Entry 2QRD (X-ray diffraction, 2.41 A resolution); this record covers chains A and B of the 3 polymer chains in the assembly.

[Chain A]
Molecule: SNF1-like protein kinase ssp2
Organism: Schizosaccharomyces pombe
Notes: EC 2.7.11.1; fragment: C-terminal residues:440-576
UniProt: O74536 (SNF1_SCHPO); residue numbers follow UniProt; this construct covers 440-576
Sequence (137 residues; row label = number of the first residue in the row):
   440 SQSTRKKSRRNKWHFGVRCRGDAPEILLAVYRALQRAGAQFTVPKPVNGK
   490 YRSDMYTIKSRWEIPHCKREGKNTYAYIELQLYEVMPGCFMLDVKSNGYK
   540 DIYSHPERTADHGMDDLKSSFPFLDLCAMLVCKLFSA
Not modelled in the structure: 440-449, 544-556
Curated features (UniProtKB/Swiss-Prot):
  - modified residue: Ser442 (Phosphoserine)

[Chain B]
Molecule: SPCC1919.03c protein
Organism: Schizosaccharomyces pombe
Notes: fragment: C-terminal residues:203-298
UniProt: P78789 (P78789_SCHPO); residues 203-298 here = UniProt positions 203-298
Sequence (97 residues; numbered 202 to 298; the number before each row is that of its first residue):
   202 MSESEQYSTEIPAFLTSNTLQELKLPKPPSLPPHLEKCILNSNTAYKEDQ
   252 SVLPNPNHVLLNHLAAANTQLGVLALSATTRYHRKYVTTAMFKNFDV
Not modelled in the structure: 202-204, 220-221, 298
Differences from the reference sequence: expression tag (202)
Ligand contacts: ADP (adenosine-5'-diphosphate): Asp250, Gln251, Ser252
Curated features (UniProtKB/Swiss-Prot):
  - binding site (ADP): Asp250 to Ser252

[How chain A and chain B interact]
Pairs across the interface - 100 pairs, chain A then chain B:
  Asn450(A) with Asn269(B); Gln271(B), hydrogen bond
  Lys451(A) with Asn242(B)
  Trp452(A) with Cys239(B), hydrophobic; Leu241(B); Asn242(B), hydrogen bond (backbone-side chain); Ala267(B); Ala268(B), hydrophobic; Ala276(B), hydrophobic; Leu277(B); Ser278(B)
  His453(A) with Ala266(B); Ala267(B), hydrogen bond (backbone-backbone)
  Phe454(A) with Leu236(B); Lys238(B); Leu261(B), hydrophobic; His264(B); Leu265(B)
  Gly455(A) with Leu265(B), hydrogen bond (backbone-backbone); Ala267(B)
  Ala462(A) with Pro229(B)
  Pro463(A) with Leu216(B); Leu226(B), hydrophobic
  Leu467(A) with Ile212(B), hydrophobic; Leu216(B); Thr217(B)
  Tyr470(A) with Pro213(B); Leu216(B), hydrophobic
  Arg471(A) with Ile212(B)
  Gln474(A) with Thr210(B); Ile212(B)
  Gln479(A) with Tyr208(B); Ser209(B)
  Phe480(A) with Gln207(B); Tyr208(B); Ser209(B), hydrogen bond (backbone-backbone); Thr210(B); Glu211(B)
  Thr481(A) with Glu206(B); Gln207(B)
  Val482(A) with Pro213(B), hydrophobic
  Pro483(A) with Pro213(B); Phe215(B), hydrophobic
  Tyr490(A) with Phe215(B); Leu226(B), hydrophobic; Pro227(B)
  Arg491(A) with Pro227(B)
  Ser492(A) with Pro227(B); Lys228(B)
  Met494(A) with Pro227(B), hydrophobic
  Tyr495(A) with Pro227(B), hydrogen bond (side chain-backbone); Lys228(B); Pro229(B)
  Lys498(A) with Glu206(B), salt bridge; Tyr208(B)
  Ser499(A) with Tyr208(B)
  Arg500(A) with Tyr208(B)
  Tyr516(A) with Tyr208(B)
  Gln520(A) with Pro230(B)
  Leu521(A) with Pro229(B); Pro230(B)
  Tyr522(A) with Pro230(B); Ser231(B); Leu232(B), hydrophobic; Pro233(B); Leu236(B), hydrophobic
  Glu523(A) with Lys228(B), salt bridge; Pro230(B), hydrogen bond (backbone-backbone); Ser231(B); Leu232(B), hydrogen bond (backbone-backbone)
  Val524(A) with Leu232(B), hydrophobic
  Phe529(A) with Pro229(B), hydrophobic
  Met530(A) with Leu232(B), hydrophobic; Leu236(B)
  Asp532(A) with Leu236(B); His264(B), salt bridge
  Val533(A) with His264(B); Leu265(B), hydrogen bond (backbone-backbone)
  Lys534(A) with Asn263(B); His264(B)
  Ser535(A) with Asn263(B), hydrogen bond (backbone-backbone)
  Lys557(A) with Asn263(B); Thr281(B), hydrogen bond (backbone-side chain)
  Ser559(A) with Asn263(B), hydrogen bond; Ala279(B); Thr281(B)
  Phe560(A) with Thr290(B); Met292(B), hydrophobic
  Phe562(A) with Asn263(B); Ala279(B), hydrophobic
  Leu563(A) with Leu265(B), hydrophobic; Leu277(B); Ser278(B); Ala279(B); Thr290(B)
  Asp564(A) with Met292(B)
  Ala567(A) with Leu277(B), hydrophobic; Lys294(B)
  Val570(A) with Leu275(B), hydrophobic
  Cys571(A) with Phe296(B)
Interface residues without a listed pair, chain A (49 interface residues in all): Leu466, Cys566, Phe574
Interface residues without a listed pair, chain B (46 interface residues in all): His235, Arg282, Ala291

[In short]
49 residues of chain A face 46 of chain B across their interface, with 12 hydrogen bonds and 3 salt bridges.
Polar pairs include Lys498(A)-Glu206(B), Glu523(A)-Lys228(B) and Asp532(A)-His264(B). Bound to chain B: ADP.
From UniProt: 3 ADP-binding residues on chain B.
Here chain A is SNF1-like protein kinase ssp2 and chain B is SPCC1919.03c protein, both from
Schizosaccharomyces pombe. Entry 2QRD (Crystal Structure of the Adenylate Sensor from AMP-activated Protein
Kinase in complex with ADP and ATP) was determined by X-ray diffraction (same publication as 2QR1, 2QRC and
2QRE).
